9DWW - chains C and D of the 3 polymer chains in the assembly; structure by electron microscopy, 3.30 A resolution.

== Chain C ==
Molecule: Protein cereblon
Organism: Homo sapiens
UniProtKB: Q96SW2 (CRBN_HUMAN); numbering as in UniProt (aligned over 1-442)
Amino-acid sequence (444 residues; row label = number of the first residue in the row; numbers below 1 keep their minus sign (Gly-1 is residue -1)):
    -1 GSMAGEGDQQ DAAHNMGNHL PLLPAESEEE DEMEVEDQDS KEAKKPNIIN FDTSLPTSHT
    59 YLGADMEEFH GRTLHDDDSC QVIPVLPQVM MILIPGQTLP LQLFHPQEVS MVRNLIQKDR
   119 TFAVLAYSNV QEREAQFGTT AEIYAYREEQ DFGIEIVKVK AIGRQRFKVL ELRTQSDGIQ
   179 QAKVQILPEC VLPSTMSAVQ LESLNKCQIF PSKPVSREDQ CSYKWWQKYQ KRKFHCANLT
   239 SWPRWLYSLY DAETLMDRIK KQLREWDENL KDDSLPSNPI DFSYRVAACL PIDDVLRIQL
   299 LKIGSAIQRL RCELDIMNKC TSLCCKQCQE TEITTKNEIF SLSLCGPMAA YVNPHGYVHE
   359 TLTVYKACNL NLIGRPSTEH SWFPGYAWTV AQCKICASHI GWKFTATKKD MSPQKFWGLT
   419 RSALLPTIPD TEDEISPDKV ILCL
Disordered / not traced: -1 to 49, 68-70, 117, 125-132, 174-176, 213-219, 265-272, 328-329, 425-442
Differences from the reference sequence: expression tag (-1 to 0)
Metal / ion sites: Zn2+: Cys323, Cys326, Cys391, Cys394
Ligand contacts: A1BC8 ((3S)-3-[(4M)-4-(4-methoxythiophen-3-yl)-1H-1,2,3-triazol-1-yl]piperidine-2,6-dione): Val350, Asn351, Pro352, His353, Glu377, His378, Ser379, Trp380, Trp386, Trp400, Phe402
Swiss-Prot annotation at these positions:
  - binding site (Zn(2+)): Cys323, Cys326, Cys391, Cys394
  - binding site ((S)-thalidomide): His378, Trp380, Trp386
  - modified residue: Ser25 (Phosphoserine)
  - natural variant: Cys391 (C391R: In MRT2)
  - mutagenesis: Tyr384 (Y384A: Abolishes thalidomide-binding without affecting DCX protein ligase complex activity; when associated with A-386), Trp386 (W386A: Abolishes thalidomide-binding without affecting DCX protein ligase complex activity; when associated with A-384 ...), Arg419 to Leu442 (Fails to rescue increased BK channel activity and decreased probability of neurotransmission in a mouse hippocampal neuron model)

== Chain D ==
Molecule: DNA damage-binding protein 1
Organism: Homo sapiens
UniProtKB: Q16531 (DDB1_HUMAN); numbering as in UniProt; present here: 1-392, 697-1140
Amino-acid sequence (839 residues; each row starts with the number of its first residue; note: 304 numbers in that range are skipped by the numbering (no residue carries them; nothing is unmodelled there); numbers below 1 keep their minus sign (Gly-2 is residue -2)):
    -2 GGRMSYNYVV TAQKPTAVNG CVTGHFTSAE DLNLLIAKNT RLEIYVVTAE GLRPVKEVGM
    58 YGKIAVMELF RPKGESKDLL FILTAKYNAC ILEYKQSGES IDIITRAHGN VQDRIGRPSE
   118 TGIIGIIDPE CRMIGLRLYD GLFKVIPLDR DNKELKAFNI RLEELHVIDV KFLYGCQAPT
   178 ICFVYQDPQG RHVKTYEVSL REKEFNKGPW KQENVEAEAS MVIAVPEPFG GAIIIGQESI
   238 TYHNGDKYLA IAPPIIKQST IVCHNRVDPN GSRYLLGDME GRLFMLLLEK EEQMDGTVTL
   298 KDLRVELLGE TSIAECLTYL DNGVVFVGSR LGDSQLVKLN VDSNEQGSYV VAMETFTNLG
   358 PIVDMCVVDL ERQGQGQLVT CSGAFKEGSL RIIRN
   697 GIGGNGNSGE IQKLHIRTVP LYESPRKICY QEVSQCFGVL SSRIEVQDTS GGTTALRPSA
   757 STQALSSSVS SSKLFSSSTA PHETSFGEEV EVHNLLIIDQ HTFEVLHAHQ FLQNEYALSL
   817 VSCKLGKDPN TYFIVGTAMV YPEEAEPKQG RIVVFQYSDG KLQTVAEKEV KGAVYSMVEF
   877 NGKLLASINS TVRLYEWTTE KELRTECNHY NNIMALYLKT KGDFILVGDL MRSVLLLAYK
   937 PMEGNFEEIA RDFNPNWMSA VEILDDDNFL GAENAFNLFV CQKDSAATTD EERQHLQEVG
   997 LFHLGEFVNV FCHGSLVMQN LGETSTPTQG SVLFGTVNGM IGLVTSLSES WYNLLLDMQN
  1057 RLNKVIKSVG KIEHSFWRSF HTERKTEPAT GFIDGDLIES FLDISRPKMQ EVVANLQYDD
  1117 GSGMKREATA DDLIKVVEEL TRIH
Disordered / not traced: -2 to 1, 146-148, 291-293, 342-344, 697-709, 745-748, 769-779, 980-983, 1015-1022, 1117-1119
Differences from the reference sequence: expression tag (-2 to 0); linker (700-701, 703-705)
Swiss-Prot annotation at these positions:
  - modified residue: Ser2 (N-acetylserine), Lys1067 (N6-acetyllysine), Thr1125 (Phosphothreonine)
  - cross-link: Lys1121 (Glycyl lysine isopeptide (Lys-Gly) (interchain with G-Cter in SUMO2))
  - natural variant: Asp184 to Gln186 (deletion: In WHIKERS), Arg188 (R188Q: In WHIKERS; R188W: In WHIKERS), Glu213 (E213K: In WHIKERS)
  - mutagenesis: Tyr316 to Asn319 (Impairs interaction with DDA1), Glu840 to Glu842 (Impairs interaction with AMBRA1, DTL, DET1, DCAF1, DCAF5, DCAF11 and DCAF8), Met910 to Tyr913 (Impairs interaction with AMBRA1, DTL and DCAF5), Trp953 (W953A: Impairs interaction with AMBRA1, ERCC8, DCAF5 and DCAF11)

== Chain C / chain D interface ==
Pairs across the interface - 88 pairs, chain C then chain D:
  Cys188(C) with Pro951(D), hydrophobic; Arg1080(D), hydrogen bond
  Leu190(C) with Met927(D), hydrophobic; Pro951(D); Asn952(D); Trp953(D); Arg1080(D)
  Pro191(C) with Trp953(D), hydrogen bond (backbone-side chain); Asn970(D); Glu1079(D)
  Ser192(C) with Trp953(D)
  Thr193(C) with Trp953(D)
  Ala196(C) with Asn970(D); Phe972(D); Phe1003(D), hydrophobic
  Val197(C) with Phe1003(D), hydrophobic; Val1033(D), hydrophobic
  Leu199(C) with Arg327(D)
  Ser201(C) with Val259(D); Glu312(D), hydrogen bond (side chain-backbone)
  Leu202(C) with Val259(D), hydrophobic; Met276(D), hydrophobic
  Asn203(C) with Thr118(D); Gly119(D)
  Lys204(C) with Ile165(D); Ser217(D)
  Cys205(C) with Ser217(D)
  Ile207(C) with Thr118(D); His163(D); Ile165(D), hydrophobic; Gln183(D); Arg188(D), hydrogen bond (backbone-side chain)
  Phe208(C) with Gln183(D), hydrogen bond (backbone-side chain)
  Pro209(C) with Gln183(D); Ala214(D); Glu215(D)
  Gln225(C) with Pro838(D), hydrogen bond (side chain-backbone)
  Arg230(C) with Glu215(D), salt bridge
  His233(C) with Met276(D); Phe382(D)
  Ala235(C) with Arg722(D)
  Asn236(C) with Phe382(D); Arg722(D), hydrogen bond (backbone-side chain)
  Leu237(C) with Arg327(D); Leu328(D), hydrophobic; Pro358(D); Asn1005(D), hydrogen bond (backbone-side chain); Val1033(D)
  Thr238(C) with Val360(D); Arg722(D), hydrogen bond (backbone-side chain); Phe1003(D); Asn1005(D), hydrogen bond
  Ser239(C) with Val360(D), hydrogen bond (side chain-backbone); Arg722(D); Lys723(D), hydrogen bond; Asn1005(D), hydrogen bond (backbone-side chain)
  Trp240(C) with Arg722(D), hydrogen bond (backbone-side chain); Tyr871(D); Leu912(D); Tyr913(D), hydrogen bond
  Pro241(C) with Tyr812(D); Leu814(D), hydrophobic
  Trp243(C) with Tyr812(D); Leu814(D), hydrophobic; Val836(D); Pro843(D), hydrophobic; Tyr871(D), hydrophobic
  Leu244(C) with Tyr871(D), hydrophobic; Leu912(D), hydrophobic; Leu926(D), hydrophobic
  Tyr245(C) with Leu926(D), hydrophobic
  Leu247(C) with Ala841(D); Glu842(D); Tyr871(D); Met910(D), hydrophobic
  Tyr248(C) with Met910(D), hydrogen bond; Leu912(D), hydrophobic; Asp925(D); Leu926(D), hydrophobic; Met927(D), hydrophobic; Trp953(D)
  Arg256(C) with Ala841(D)
  Gln297(C) with Asn908(D)
  Ser303(C) with Met927(D); Pro951(D)
  Gln306(C) with Met927(D); Pro951(D)
  Arg309(C) with Met910(D)
Also at the interface, not in a pair above, chain C (42 interface residues in all): Val189, Ser195, Gln206, Ser210, Ile305, Cys310
Also at the interface, not in a pair above, chain D (53 interface residues in all): Glu117, Ile120, Pro185, Ala381, Ser720, Ala869, Ser929, Phe949, Ser955

== Overview ==
42 residues of chain C and 53 residues of chain D are in contact; the contacts include 16 hydrogen bonds and 1
salt bridge. Polar pairs include Arg230(C)-Glu215(D), Cys188(C)-Arg1080(D) and Pro191(C)-Trp953(D). Chain C
binds compound A1BC8.
Here chain C is Protein cereblon and chain D is DNA damage-binding protein 1, both from Homo sapiens. Entry
9DWW (Ternary complex of CRBN-DDB1-PDE6D with FPFT-2216) was determined by electron microscopy, deposited
together with 9DWV.
